PDB entry 7MSM | electron microscopy, 2.79 A resolution | chains a and l of the 55 polymer chains in the assembly

[Chain a]
Molecule: 16S rRNA
Organism: Mycobacterium tuberculosis H37Rv
Sequence (1537 nucleotides; numbered 1 to 1537; the number before each row is that of its first residue):
     1 UUUUGUUUGGAGAGUUUGAUCCUGGCUCAGGACGAACGCUGGCGGCGUGC
    51 UUAACACAUGCAAGUCGAACGGAAAGGUCUCUUCGGAGAUACUCGAGUGG
   101 CGAACGGGUGAGUAACACGUGGGUGAUCUGCCCUGCACUUCGGGAUAAGC
   151 CUGGGAAACUGGGUCUAAUACCGGAUAGGACCACGGGAUGCAUGUCUUGU
   201 GGUGGAAAGCGCUUUAGCGGUGUGGGAUGAGCCCGCGGCCUAUCAGCUUG
   251 UUGGUGGGGUGACGGCCUACCAAGGCGACGACGGGUAGCCGGCCUGAGAG
   301 GGUGUCCGGCCACACUGGGACUGAGAUACGGCCCAGACUCCUACGGGAGG
   351 CAGCAGUGGGGAAUAUUGCACAAUGGGCGCAAGCCUGAUGCAGCGACGCC
   401 GCGUGGGGGAUGACGGCCUUCGGGUUGUAAACCUCUUUCACCAUCGACGA
   451 AGGUCCGGGUUCUCUCGGAUUGACGGUAGGUGGAGAAGAAGCACCGGCCA
   501 ACUACGUGCCAGCAGCCXCGGUAAUACGUAGGGUGCGAGCGUUGUCCGGA
   551 AUUACUGGGCGUAAAGAGCUCGUAGGUGGUUUGUCGCGUUGUUCGUGAAA
   601 UCUCACGGCUUAACUGUGAGCGUGCGGGCGAUACGGGCAGACUAGAGUAC
   651 UGCAGGGGAGACUGGAAUUCCUGGUGUAGCGGUGGAAUGCGCAGAUAUCA
   701 GGAGGAACACCGGUGGCGAAGGCGGGUCUCUGGGCAGUAACUGACGCUGA
   751 GGAGCGAAAGCGUGGGGAGCGAACAGGAUUAGAUACCCUGGUAGUCCACG
   801 CCGUAAACGGUGGGUACUAGGUGUGGGUUUCCUUCCUUGGGAUCCGUGCC
   851 GUAGCUAACGCAUUAAGUACCCCGCCUGGGGAGUACGGCCGCAAGGCUAA
   901 AACUCAAAGGAAUUGACGGGGGCCCGCACAAGCGGCGGAGCAUGUGGAUU
   951 AAUUCGAUGXAACGCGAAGAACCUUACCUGGGUUUGACAUGCACAGGACG
  1001 CGUCUAGAGAUAGGCGUUCCCUUGUGGCCUGUGUGCAGGUGGUGCAUGGC
  1051 UGUCGUCAGCUCGUGUCGUGAGAUGUUGGGUUAAGUCCCGCAACGAGCGC
  1101 AACCCUUGUCUCAUGUUGCCAGCACGUAAUGGUGGGGACUCGUGAGAGAC
  1151 UGCCGGGGUCAACUCGGAGGAAGGUGGGGAUGACGUCAAGUCAUCAUGCC
  1201 CCUUAUGUCCAGGGCUUCACACAUGCUACAAUGGCCGGUACAAAGGGCUG
  1251 CGAUGCCGCGAGGUUAAGCGAAUCCUUAAAAGCCGGUCUCAGUUCGGAUC
  1301 GGGGUCUGCAACUCGACCCCGUGAAGUCGGAGUCGCUAGUAAUCGCAGAU
  1351 CAGCAACGCUGCGGUGAAUACGUUCCCGGGCCUUGUACACACCGCCCGUC
  1401 ACGUCAUGAAAGUCGGUAACACCCGAAGCCAGUGGCCUAACCCUCGGGAG
  1451 GGAGCUGUCGAAGGUGGGAUCGGCGAUUGGGACGAAGUCGUAACAAGGUA
  1501 GCCGUACCGGAAGGUGCGGCUGGAUCACCUCCUUUCU
Disordered / not traced: 1-7, 1527-1537
Modified residues: G7M (N7-methyl-guanosine-5'-monophosphate) at position 518, 2MG (2N-methylguanosine-5'-monophosphate) at position 959, 5MC (5-methylcytidine-5'-monophosphate) at position 960, 4OC (4n,o2'-methylcytidine-5'-monophosphate) at position 1395, UR3 (3-methyluridine-5'-monophoshate) at position 1491, MA6 (6N-dimethyladenosine-5'-monophoshate) at position 1511, MA6 (6N-dimethyladenosine-5'-monophoshate) at position 1512
Bound ions: Mg2+ site 1: U15, G24; Mg2+ site 2 near G24 (its only coordinating residue here); Mg2+ site 3: U51, G110; Mg2+ site 4 near A56 (its only coordinating residue here); Mg2+ site 5 near G95 (its only coordinating residue here); Mg2+ site 6 near G100 (its only coordinating residue here); Mg2+ site 7 near A104 (its only coordinating residue here); Mg2+ site 8 near C105 (its only coordinating residue here); Mg2+ site 9: A111, G112, G288; Mg2+ site 10 near A167 (its only coordinating residue here); Mg2+ site 11: G173, A207; Mg2+ site 12 near G205 (its only coordinating residue here); 60 more Mg2+ sites not listed

[Chain l]
Name: 30S ribosomal protein S12
Organism: Mycobacterium tuberculosis (strain ATCC 25618 / H37Rv)
UniProtKB: P9WH63 (RS12_MYCTU); residue numbers follow UniProt; this construct covers 1-124
Sequence (124 residues; numbered 1 to 124; the number before each row is that of its first residue):
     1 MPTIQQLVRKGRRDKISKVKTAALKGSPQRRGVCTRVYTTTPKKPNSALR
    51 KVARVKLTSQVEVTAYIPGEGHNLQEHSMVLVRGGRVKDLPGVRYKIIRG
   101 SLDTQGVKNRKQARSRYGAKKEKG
Disordered / not traced: 1, 124

[Interface between chain a and chain l]
Pairs across the interface - 110 pairs, chain a then chain l:
  A36(a) with Gln29(l), hydrogen bond to the sugar
  C37(a) with Gln29(l), sugar contact; Ile98(l), sugar contact
  G38(a) with Gly100(l), sugar contact; Ser115(l), hydrogen bond to the sugar
  C39(a) with Arg114(l), hydrogen bond to the sugar; Ser115(l), sugar contact; Ala119(l), sugar contact; Lys120(l), salt bridge to the phosphate
  U40(a) with Lys120(l), phosphate contact; Lys121(l), hydrogen bond to the phosphate
  U241(a) with Arg13(l), salt bridge to the phosphate
  G361(a) with Arg30(l), phosphate contact; Arg31(l), salt bridge to the phosphate
  A362(a) with Ser27(l), base contact; Pro28(l), base contact; Gln29(l), base contact; Arg30(l), salt bridge to the phosphate; Arg31(l), salt bridge to the phosphate; Thr58(l), hydrogen bond to the phosphate; Leu81(l), sugar contact
  C492(a) with Arg114(l), salt bridge to the phosphate; Lys121(l), salt bridge to the phosphate
  A493(a) with Ala113(l), phosphate contact; Arg114(l), phosphate contact; Ser115(l), hydrogen bond to the phosphate
  C494(a) with Ala113(l), phosphate contact; Arg116(l), salt bridge to the phosphate
  C509(a) with Ser47(l), hydrogen bond to the sugar
  C510(a) with Ser47(l), hydrogen bond to the phosphate
  A511(a) with Ala48(l), phosphate contact; Leu49(l), hydrogen bond to the phosphate; Glu70(l), phosphate contact
  G512(a) with Asn46(l), base contact; Ala48(l), base contact; Arg50(l), hydrogen bond to the base; Lys51(l), salt bridge to the phosphate; Gly69(l), phosphate contact; Glu70(l), phosphate contact; Gly71(l), phosphate contact
  C513(a) with Asn46(l), base contact; Arg50(l), base contact; Tyr66(l), hydrogen bond to the phosphate; Pro68(l), phosphate contact; Gly69(l), hydrogen bond to the phosphate; Asp89(l), base contact; Tyr117(l), hydrogen bond to the phosphate
  A514(a) with Val87(l), base contact; Lys88(l), base contact; Asp89(l), hydrogen bond to the base; Arg116(l), salt bridge to the phosphate
  G515(a) with Arg86(l), hydrogen bond to the phosphate
  C516(a) with Arg86(l), salt bridge to the phosphate; Lys88(l), phosphate contact
  C517(a) with Lys88(l), salt bridge to the phosphate
  G7M_518(a) with Asn46(l), base contact
  C519(a) with Asn46(l), hydrogen bond to the base
  G520(a) with Asn46(l), base contact; Ser47(l), hydrogen bond to the base
  G528(a) with Arg110(l), salt bridge to the phosphate
  U529(a) with Arg110(l), salt bridge to the phosphate; Lys111(l), hydrogen bond to the phosphate; Gln112(l), hydrogen bond to the phosphate
  A530(a) with Lys111(l), phosphate contact; Gln112(l), hydrogen bond to the phosphate
  U542(a) with Arg83(l), hydrogen bond to the sugar
  U543(a) with Pro28(l), hydrogen bond to the sugar; Gln29(l), base contact; Arg83(l), sugar contact; Gly84(l), hydrogen bond to the sugar; Gly85(l), phosphate contact
  G544(a) with Thr21(l), phosphate contact; Gly26(l), sugar contact; Ser27(l), sugar contact; Pro28(l), sugar contact; Gly84(l), phosphate contact; Gly85(l), phosphate contact
  U545(a) with Lys20(l), phosphate contact; Thr21(l), phosphate contact
  C546(a) with Lys20(l), salt bridge to the phosphate
  U552(a) with Lys15(l), hydrogen bond to the sugar
  U553(a) with Arg12(l), base contact; Arg13(l), hydrogen bond to the base; Asp14(l), hydrogen bond to the sugar; Lys15(l), base contact
  A554(a) with Arg12(l), base contact
  C555(a) with Leu7(l), sugar contact; Arg12(l), salt bridge to the phosphate
  G558(a) with Pro2(l), base contact; Arg12(l), hydrogen bond to the base
  G559(a) with Pro2(l), base contact
  G576(a) with Gln5(l), sugar contact
  C872(a) with Thr3(l), phosphate contact
  C873(a) with Thr3(l), phosphate contact; Gln5(l), phosphate contact; Gln6(l), base contact; Arg9(l), salt bridge to the phosphate
  G874(a) with Gln6(l), hydrogen bond to the phosphate; Arg9(l), salt bridge to the phosphate; Lys10(l), salt bridge to the phosphate
  C875(a) with Pro2(l), base contact; Gln6(l), base contact
  U877(a) with Lys15(l), hydrogen bond to the sugar
  G878(a) with Lys15(l), salt bridge to the phosphate
  U904(a) with Arg94(l), salt bridge to the phosphate
  C905(a) with Lys43(l), phosphate contact; Pro91(l), phosphate contact
  A906(a) with Lys88(l), salt bridge to the phosphate
  A1485(a) with Lys44(l), salt bridge to the phosphate
  A1486(a) with Lys44(l), salt bridge to the phosphate
Other interface residues (no listed pair), chain a (57 interface residues in all): G25, A35, C240, G491, G575, A750, A902, C903
Other interface residues (no listed pair), chain l (61 interface residues in all): Lys18, Leu24, Gly92, Asn109, Gly118

[Overview]
57 residues of chain a face 61 of chain l across their interface; the contacts include 29 hydrogen bonds and
24 salt bridges. Among the polar pairs are G512(a)-Arg50(l), A514(a)-Asp89(l) and C519(a)-Asn46(l). U15(a) and
G24(a) form the Mg2+ site 1.
Chain a is 16S rRNA (Mycobacterium tuberculosis H37Rv) and chain l is 30S ribosomal protein S12 (Mycobacterium
tuberculosis (strain ATCC 25618 / H37Rv)); the structure, Mtb 70SIC in complex with MtbEttA at Trans_R0 state,
was determined by electron microscopy together with 7MSC, 7MSH, 7MSZ, 7MT2, 7MT3 and 7MT7 from the same study.
